PDB entry 8HA0 | electron microscopy, 2.62 A resolution | chains A and N of the 6 polymer chains in the assembly

[Chain A]
Name: Guanine nucleotide-binding protein g(s) subunit alpha
Organism: Bos taurus
Chain sequence (361 residues; row label = number of the first residue in the row; note: 33 numbers in that range are skipped by the numbering (no residue carries them; nothing is unmodelled there)):
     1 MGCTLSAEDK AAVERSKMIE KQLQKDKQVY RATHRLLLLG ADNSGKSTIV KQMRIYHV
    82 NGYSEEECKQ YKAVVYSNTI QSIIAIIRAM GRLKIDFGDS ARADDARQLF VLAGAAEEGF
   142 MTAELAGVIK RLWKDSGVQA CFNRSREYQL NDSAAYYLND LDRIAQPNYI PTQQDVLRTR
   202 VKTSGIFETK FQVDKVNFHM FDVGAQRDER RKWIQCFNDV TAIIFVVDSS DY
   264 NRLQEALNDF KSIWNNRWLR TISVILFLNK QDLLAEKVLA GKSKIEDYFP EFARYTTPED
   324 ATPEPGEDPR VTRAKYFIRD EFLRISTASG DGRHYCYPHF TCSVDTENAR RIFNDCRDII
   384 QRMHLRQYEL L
Not modelled in the structure: 1-4, 82-203

[Chain N]
Name: Nanobody 35
Organism: synthetic construct
Notes: antibody fragment or engineered binder
Chain sequence (140 residues; row label = number of the first residue in the row; numbers below 1 keep their minus sign (Met-1 is residue -1)):
    -1 MAQVQLQESG GGLVQPGGSL RLSCAASGFT FSNYKMNWVR QAPGKGLEWV SDISQSGASI
    59 SYTGSVKGRF TISRDNAKNT LYLQMNSLKP EDTAVYYCAR CPAPFTRDCF DVTSTTYAYR
   119 GQGTQVTVSS HHHHHHEPEA
Not modelled in the structure: -1 to 0, 130-138

[Interface between chain A and chain N]
Pairs across the interface - 22 pairs, chain A then chain N:
  Arg228(A) with Thr114(N)
  Asp229(A) with Thr113(N), hydrogen bond
  Glu230(A) with Thr114(N)
  Arg231(A) with Phe108(N)
  Arg232(A) with Pro100(N); Asp109(N), salt bridge; Tyr115(N)
  Ile235(A) with Phe108(N), hydrophobic
  Gln267(A) with Trp47(N); Thr61(N)
  Asn271(A) with Trp47(N)
  Ser275(A) with Asp106(N); Cys107(N), hydrogen bond (side chain-backbone); Phe108(N)
  Asn278(A) with Arg105(N), hydrogen bond; Asp106(N)
  Asn279(A) with Asp106(N), hydrogen bond; Phe108(N)
  Arg283(A) with Arg105(N)
  Tyr311(A) with Gly62(N)
  Pro313(A) with Gly62(N)
  Glu314(A) with Lys65(N), salt bridge
Interface residues without a listed pair, chain A (18 interface residues in all): Ile276, Arg280, Ser352
Interface residues without a listed pair, chain N (14 interface residues in all): Ser63

[In short]
Chain A and chain N form an interface of 18 and 14 residues respectively, with 4 hydrogen bonds and 2 salt
bridges. Polar contacts include Arg232(A)-Asp109(N), Glu314(A)-Lys65(N) and Asp229(A)-Thr113(N).
Chain A is Guanine nucleotide-binding protein g(s) subunit alpha (Bos taurus) and chain N is Nanobody 35
(synthetic construct); the structure, Molecular recognition of two endogenous hormones by the human
parathyroid hormone receptor-1, was determined by electron microscopy, deposited together with 8HAF and 8HAO.
